PDB entry 7O4T | X-ray diffraction, 2.10 A resolution | chains A and C of the 4 polymer chains in the assembly

# Chain A
Molecule: 3-hydroxyacyl-CoA dehydrogenase
Organism: Mycobacterium tuberculosis H37Rv
Notes: EC 1.1.1.35
UniProtKB: O53872 (O53872_MYCTU); residue numbers follow UniProt; this construct covers 1-720
Chain sequence (736 residues; numbered -15 to 720; the number before each row is that of its first residue; numbers below 1 keep their minus sign (Met-15 is residue -15)):
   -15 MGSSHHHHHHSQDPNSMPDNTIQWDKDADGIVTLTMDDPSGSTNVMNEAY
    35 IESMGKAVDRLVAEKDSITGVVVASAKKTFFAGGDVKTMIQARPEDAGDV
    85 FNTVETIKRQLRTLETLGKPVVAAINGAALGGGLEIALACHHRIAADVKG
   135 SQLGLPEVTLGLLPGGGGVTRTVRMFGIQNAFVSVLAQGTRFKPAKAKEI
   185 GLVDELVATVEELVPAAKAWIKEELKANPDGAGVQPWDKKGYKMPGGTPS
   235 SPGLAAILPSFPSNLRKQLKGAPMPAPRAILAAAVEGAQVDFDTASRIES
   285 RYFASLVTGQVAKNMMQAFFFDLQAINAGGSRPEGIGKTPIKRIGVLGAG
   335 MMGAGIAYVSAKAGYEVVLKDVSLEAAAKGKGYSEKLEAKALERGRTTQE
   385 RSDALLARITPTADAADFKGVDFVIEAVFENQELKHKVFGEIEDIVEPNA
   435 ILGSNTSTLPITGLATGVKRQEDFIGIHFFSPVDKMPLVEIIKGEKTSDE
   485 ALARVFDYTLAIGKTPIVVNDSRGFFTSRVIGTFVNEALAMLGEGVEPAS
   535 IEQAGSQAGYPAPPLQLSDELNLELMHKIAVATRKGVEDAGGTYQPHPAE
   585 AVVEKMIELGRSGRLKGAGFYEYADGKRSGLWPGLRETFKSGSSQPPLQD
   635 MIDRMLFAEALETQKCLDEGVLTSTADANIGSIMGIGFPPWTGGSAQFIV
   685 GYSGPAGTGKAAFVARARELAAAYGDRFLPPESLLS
Not modelled in the structure: -15 to -14, -4 to 0
Sequence notes: initiating methionine (-15); expression tag (-14 to 0)
Small-molecule neighbours:
  - coenzyme A (COA), molecule 1: Ser26, Thr27, Val29, Ala66, Gly67, Gly68, Asp69, Val70, Met73, Leu114, Gly115, Gly116, Pro140, Glu141, Leu144, Arg175, Phe304, Gln308
  - coenzyme A (COA), molecule 2: Val142, Thr143, Ala171, Gln172, Leu249, Gln252, Leu253, Met258, Pro261, Met299, Phe303, Arg380, Lys469, Pro471, Ile667, Met668, Pro674
From the paper describing this entry:
  - catalytic residues: Glu119, Glu141, His462 (citing earlier work)

# Chain C
Molecule: Putative acyltransferase Rv0859
Organism: Mycobacterium tuberculosis (strain ATCC 25618 / H37Rv)
Notes: EC 2.3.1.-
UniProtKB: O53871 (Y0859_MYCTU); residues 1-403 here = UniProt positions 1-403
Chain sequence (403 residues; row label = number of the first residue in the row):
     1 MSEEAFIYEAIRTPRGKQKNGSLHEVKPLSLVVGLIDELRKRHPDLDENL
    51 ISDVILGCVSPVGDQGGDIARAAVLASGMPVTSGGVQLNRFCASGLEAVN
   101 TAAQKVRSGWDDLVLAGGVESMSRVPMGSDGGAMGLDPATNYDVMFVPQS
   151 IGADLIATIEGFSREDVDAYALRSQQKAAEAWSGGYFAKSVVPVRDQNGL
   201 LILDHDEHMRPDTTKEGLAKLKPAFEGLAALGGFDDVALQKYHWVEKINH
   251 VHTGGNSSGIVDGAALVMIGSAAAGKLQGLTPRARIVATATSGADPVIML
   301 TGPTPATRKVLDRAGLTVDDIDLFELNEAFASVVLKFQKDLNIPDEKLNV
   351 NGGAIAMGHPLGATGAMILGTMVDELERRNARRALITLCIGGGMGVATII
   401 ERV
Not modelled in the structure: 1
Small-molecule neighbours:
  - coenzyme A (COA): Gln18, Lys19, Cys92, Met127, Gln149, Gln175, Arg210, Thr213, Leu218, Leu221, Ala224, Phe225, Thr253, Gly254, Gly255, Ser257, Ser258, Ile260, Ala329, Phe330, His359, Leu361
  - 3'-phosphate-adenosine-5'-diphosphate (PAP): Ile159, His243, Trp244
From the paper describing this entry:
  - catalytic residues: Cys92, His359 (citing earlier work)

# Interface between chain A and chain C
Contacting residue pairs (21):
  Ala81(A) - Leu200(C)
  Gly82(A) - Leu200(C)
  Phe85(A) - Leu200(C)  hydrophobic
  Gln273(A) - Lys27(C)  hydrogen bond
  Gln273(A) - Asp64(C)  hydrogen bond
  Gln273(A) - Arg124(C)  hydrogen bond
  Val274(A) - His24(C)
  Val274(A) - Arg124(C)
  Asp275(A) - His24(C)  salt bridge
  Thr278(A) - His24(C)
  Thr278(A) - Glu25(C)
  Arg281(A) - Glu25(C)  salt bridge
  Ile282(A) - Glu25(C)
  Arg285(A) - Glu25(C)  salt bridge
  Arg285(A) - Asp196(C)  salt bridge
  Arg285(A) - Gln197(C)
  Arg285(A) - Asn198(C)  hydrogen bond (backbone-side chain)
  Tyr286(A) - Gln197(C)
  Ala288(A) - Asn198(C)
  Ser289(A) - Gln197(C)  hydrogen bond
  Ser289(A) - Asn198(C)  hydrogen bond (backbone-side chain)
Interface residues without a listed pair, chain A (14 interface residues in all): Glu270
Interface residues without a listed pair, chain C (10 interface residues in all): Ile202

# Summary
Chain A and chain C form an interface of 14 and 10 residues respectively, with 6 hydrogen bonds and 4 salt
bridges. Polar pairs include Asp275(A)-His24(C), Arg281(A)-Glu25(C) and Arg285(A)-Glu25(C). Bound to chain A:
coenzyme A. Ligands of chain C: 3'-phosphate-adenosine-5'-diphosphate and coenzyme A. The paper reports
catalytic residues Glu119(A), Glu141(A) and Cys92(C) among others.
Here chain A is 3-hydroxyacyl-CoA dehydrogenase (Mycobacterium tuberculosis H37Rv) and chain C is Putative
acyltransferase Rv0859 (Mycobacterium tuberculosis (strain ATCC 25618 / H37Rv)). Entry 7O4T (Structure of
Mycobacterium tuberculosis beta-oxidation trifunctional enzyme with Coenzyme A bound at the hydratase,
thiolase active ...) was determined by X-ray diffraction (same publication as 7O1G, 7O1I, 7O1J, 7O1K, 7O1L,
7O1M and 4 further entries).
